PDB entry 6DZ7 | electron microscopy, 3.89 A resolution | chains B and A

# Chain B (and A)
Protein: Plasma membrane channel protein (Aqy1), putative
Organism: Neosartorya fumigata (strain ATCC MYA-4609 / Af293 / CBS 101355 / FGSC A1100)
Notes: chain A of this document is another copy of the same molecule, construct and numbering; everything in this record applies to it too
UniProt: Q4WA18 (Q4WA18_ASPFU); residues 1-735 here = UniProt positions 1-735
Sequence (735 residues; row label = number of the first residue in the row):
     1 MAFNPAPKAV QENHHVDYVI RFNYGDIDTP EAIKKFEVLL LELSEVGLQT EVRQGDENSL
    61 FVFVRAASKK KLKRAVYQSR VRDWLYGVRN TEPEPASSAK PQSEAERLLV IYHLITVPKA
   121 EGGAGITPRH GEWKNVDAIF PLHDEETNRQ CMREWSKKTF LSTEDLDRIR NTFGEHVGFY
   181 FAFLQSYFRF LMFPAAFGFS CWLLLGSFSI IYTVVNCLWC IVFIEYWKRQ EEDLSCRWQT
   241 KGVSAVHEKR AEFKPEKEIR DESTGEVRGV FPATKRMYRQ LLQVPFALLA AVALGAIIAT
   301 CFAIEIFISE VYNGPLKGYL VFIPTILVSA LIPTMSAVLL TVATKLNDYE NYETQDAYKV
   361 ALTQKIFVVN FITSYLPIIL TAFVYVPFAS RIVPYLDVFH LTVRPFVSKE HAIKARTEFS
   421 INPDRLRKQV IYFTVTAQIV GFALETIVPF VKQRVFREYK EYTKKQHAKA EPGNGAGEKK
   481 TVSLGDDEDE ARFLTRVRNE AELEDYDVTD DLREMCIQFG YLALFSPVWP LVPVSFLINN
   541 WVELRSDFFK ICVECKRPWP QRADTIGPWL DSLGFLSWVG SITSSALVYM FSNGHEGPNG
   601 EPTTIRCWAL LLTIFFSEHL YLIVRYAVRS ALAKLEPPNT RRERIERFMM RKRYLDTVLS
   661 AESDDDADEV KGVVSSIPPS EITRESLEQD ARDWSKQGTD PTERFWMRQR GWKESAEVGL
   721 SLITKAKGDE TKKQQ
Not modelled in the structure: 1-12, 55-59, 120-128, 204-207, 260-269, 313-315, 399-421, 451-489, 595-601, 661-703, 730-735
Reported in the primary citation:
  - conformationally variable residues (helix shift): Pro-324, Pro-333, Ala-437, Gln-438, Gly-441, Glu-445, Asn-539, Glu-543

# How chain B and chain A interact
Contacting residue pairs (64):
  His-14(B) with Trp-706(A)
  Tyr-24(B) with Lys-727(A), hydrogen bond (backbone-side chain)
  Asp-26(B) with Lys-727(A)
  Asp-28(B) with Ile-723(A); Lys-727(A)
  Leu-39(B) with Gly-711(A); Trp-712(A), hydrophobic; Ser-715(A)
  Leu-40(B) with Trp-712(A), hydrophobic
  Leu-43(B) with Gly-711(A); Trp-712(A), hydrophobic
  Leu-48(B) with Met-707(A), hydrophobic
  Gln-49(B) with Gly-711(A)
  Thr-50(B) with Met-707(A)
  Glu-51(B) with Gln-709(A), hydrogen bond (backbone-side chain); Ser-715(A)
  Val-52(B) with Trp-706(A); Gln-709(A)
  Gln-54(B) with Leu-722(A)
  Arg-65(B) with Trp-706(A); Met-707(A), hydrogen bond
  Gln-78(B) with Thr-657(A); Val-658(A)
  Val-81(B) with Thr-657(A)
  Trp-84(B) with Arg-653(A)
  Leu-85(B) with Met-650(A); Tyr-654(A), hydrophobic
  Tyr-86(B) with Met-650(A), hydrophobic
  Trp-578(B) with His-619(A)
  Trp-608(B) with Leu-611(A)
  Leu-611(B) with Trp-608(A); Leu-611(A); Leu-612(A)
  Leu-612(B) with Leu-611(A)
  Ile-614(B) with Phe-615(A), hydrophobic
  Phe-615(B) with Ile-614(A), hydrophobic; Glu-618(A)
  Glu-618(B) with Phe-615(A); His-619(A), salt bridge
  His-619(B) with Trp-578(A); Glu-618(A), salt bridge
  Met-650(B) with Leu-85(A); Tyr-86(A), hydrophobic
  Arg-653(B) with Trp-84(A)
  Thr-657(B) with Gln-78(A); Val-81(A)
  Val-658(B) with Gln-78(A)
  Trp-706(B) with Thr-50(A); Val-52(A); Arg-65(A)
  Met-707(B) with Leu-48(A), hydrophobic; Thr-50(A); Arg-65(A), hydrogen bond
  Gln-709(B) with Glu-51(A), hydrogen bond (side chain-backbone)
  Gly-711(B) with Leu-43(A)
  Trp-712(B) with Leu-39(A), hydrophobic; Leu-40(A), hydrophobic; Leu-43(A)
  Ser-715(B) with Leu-39(A)
  Leu-722(B) with Gln-54(A)
  Ile-723(B) with Asp-28(A)
  Lys-727(B) with Tyr-24(A), hydrogen bond (side chain-backbone); Asp-26(A); Asp-28(A)
Other interface residues (no listed pair), chain B (54 interface residues in all): Val-16, Ile-27, Ala-32, Leu-60, Phe-63, Tyr-77, Glu-92, Lys-119, Phe-493, Ile-582, Cys-607, Tyr-654, Ala-716, Leu-720
Other interface residues (no listed pair), chain A (53 interface residues in all): His-14, Ile-27, Ala-32, Gln-49, Leu-60, Phe-63, Tyr-77, Glu-92, Ile-582, Cys-607, Arg-708, Ala-716, Val-718, Leu-720

# In short
The interface between chain B and chain A involves 54 residues on one side and 53 on the other, with 6
hydrogen bonds and 2 salt bridges. Among the polar pairs are Glu-618(B)/His-619(A), Tyr-24(B)/Lys-727(A) and
Glu-51(B)/Gln-709(A). From the paper: conformational variability at Pro-324(B), Pro-333(B) and Ala-437(B)
among others.
Both chains are Plasma membrane channel protein (Aqy1), putative (Neosartorya fumigata (strain ATCC MYA-4609 /
Af293 / CBS 101355 / FGSC A1100)). Entry 6DZ7 (afTMEM16 reconstituted in nanodiscs in the absence of Ca2+) was
determined by electron microscopy together with 6E0H and 6E1O from the same study.
